PDB entry 7SPB | electron microscopy, 3.31 A resolution | chains B1 and D2 of the 78 polymer chains in the assembly

Chain B1:
Molecule: TraV
From: Salmonella typhi
Reference sequence: Q8KNL2 (Q8KNL2_SALTI); residues 1-204 here = UniProt positions 1-204
Sequence (204 residues; row label = number of the first residue in the row):
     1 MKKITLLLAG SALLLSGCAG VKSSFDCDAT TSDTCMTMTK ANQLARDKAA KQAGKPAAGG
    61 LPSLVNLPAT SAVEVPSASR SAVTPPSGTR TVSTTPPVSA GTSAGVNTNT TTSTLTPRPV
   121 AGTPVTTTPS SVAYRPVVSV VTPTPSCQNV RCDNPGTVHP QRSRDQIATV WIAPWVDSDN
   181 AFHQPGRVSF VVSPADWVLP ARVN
Disordered / not traced: 1-90, 102-149, 204

Chain D2:
Molecule: TraK
From: Salmonella typhi
Reference sequence: Q8KNL8 (Q8KNL8_SALTI); numbering as in UniProt (aligned over 1-246)
Sequence (246 residues; numbered 1 to 246; the number before each row is that of its first residue):
     1 MKNNLPAFLF GTAMMVVMPP AAQAQSPATI SLPQGGQFRL SISNTDPNMI FIPGDKVTAI
    61 TAPGGMLADK RLTRAGGVLF TSVATRTFTI FVETARGQTF SVVATPVKGE GRVYRLMSAE
   121 PPSRPETRKW ETAQAYEKLL ISLNRAVLTG DIPDGYGEVK PLSDGIRLPG GFSVTPLKAW
   181 AGDQLRADRY ELRNANTWGV ALREQDFWKP GVRAVMFDNN AQTLMGGGRM TVTVIRGNGE
   241 GEDGQR
Disordered / not traced: 1-24, 242-246

Chain B1 / chain D2 interface:
Contacting residue pairs (10):
  Thr91(B1) with Tyr136(D2); Arg213(D2), hydrogen bond
  Val92(B1) with Tyr136(D2), hydrophobic; Arg213(D2), hydrogen bond (backbone-side chain)
  Thr94(B1) with Arg213(D2), hydrogen bond
  Val98(B1) with Trp208(D2)
  Asp153(B1) with Arg203(D2); Gln205(D2), hydrogen bond (backbone-side chain)
  Asn154(B1) with Gln205(D2), hydrogen bond
  Pro155(B1) with Gln205(D2)
Also at the interface, not in a pair above, chain B1 (9 interface residues in all): Pro96, Pro97

In short:
Chain B1 and chain D2 form an interface of 9 and 5 residues respectively, with 5 hydrogen bonds. Polar
contacts include Thr91(B1)-Arg213(D2), Val92(B1)-Arg213(D2) and Thr94(B1)-Arg213(D2).
Chain B1 is TraV and chain D2 is TraK, both from Salmonella typhi; the structure, Models for C13
reconstruction of Outer Membrane Core Complex (OMCC) of Type IV Secretion System (T4SS) ..., was determined by
electron microscopy, deposited together with 7SPC, 7SPI, 7SPJ and 7SPK.
